8TWA - chains C and B of the 14 polymer chains in the assembly; structure by electron microscopy, 4.10 A resolution (low resolution: residue-level contacts below are approximate; hydrogen-bond / salt-bridge calls are withheld).

# Chain C
Molecule: Chromosome transmission fidelity protein 18
Source organism: Saccharomyces cerevisiae
UniProtKB: P49956 (CTF18_YEAST); numbering as in UniProt (aligned over 715-740)
Amino-acid sequence (26 residues; each row starts with the number of its first residue):
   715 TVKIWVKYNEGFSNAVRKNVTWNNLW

# Chain B
Molecule: Sister chromatid cohesion protein DCC1
Source organism: Saccharomyces cerevisiae
UniProtKB: P25559 (DCC1_YEAST); residues 1-380 here = UniProt positions 1-380
Amino-acid sequence (380 residues; each row starts with the number of its first residue):
     1 MSINLHSAPEYDPSYKLIQLTPELLDIIQDPVQNHQLRFKSLDKDKSEVV
    51 LCSHDKTWVLKQRKHSNTVLLMREFVPEQPITFDETLLFGLSKPYMDVVG
   101 FAKTESEFETRETHGELNLNSVPIYNGELDFSDKIMKRSSTKVIGTLEEL
   151 LENSPCSALEGISKWHKIGGSVKDGVLCILSQDFLFKALHVLLMSAMAES
   201 LDLQHLNVEDTHHAVGKDIEDEFNPYTREIIETVLNKFAVQEQEAENNTW
   251 RLRIPFIAQWYGIQALRKYVSGISMPIDEFLIKWKSLFPPFFPCDIDIDM
   301 LRGYHFKPTDKTVQYIAKSTLPMDPKERFKVLFRLQSQWDLEDIKPLIEE
   351 LNSRGMKIDSFIMKYARRKRLGKKTVVTSR
Unresolved in the structure: 1, 116-322, 380

# Chain C / chain B interface
Residue-residue contacts (27; chain C residue first):
  N723(C) - S66(B)
  F726(C) - N67(B)
  S727(C) - S66(B)
  N728(C) - R63(B)
  N728(C) - K64(B)
  A729(C) - R63(B)
  A729(C) - K64(B)
  V730(C) - K64(B)
  R731(C) - K61(B)
  R731(C) - Q62(B)
  R731(C) - R63(B)
  R731(C) - E109(B)
  K732(C) - K61(B)
  K732(C) - Q62(B)
  N733(C) - E48(B)
  N733(C) - K61(B)
  N733(C) - Q62(B)
  V734(C) - V49(B)
  V734(C) - L60(B)
  V734(C) - Q62(B)
  T735(C) - V49(B)
  W736(C) - K44(B)
  W736(C) - V49(B)
  N737(C) - K44(B)
  N738(C) - K16(B)
  L739(C) - K16(B)
  L739(C) - F108(B)
Also at the interface, not in a pair above, chain B (18 interface residues in all): S41, D45, S47, H65, R111

# In short
15 residues of chain C face 18 of chain B across their interface.
Here chain C is Chromosome transmission fidelity protein 18 and chain B is Sister chromatid cohesion protein
DCC1, both from Saccharomyces cerevisiae. Entry 8TWA (Cryo-EM structure of S. cerevisiae
Ctf18-RFC-PCNA-PolE-DNA complex) was determined by electron microscopy, deposited together with 9B8R, 8TW7,
8TW8, 8TW9 and 8TWB.
